5WNP - chains A and I of the 23 polymer chains in the assembly; structure by X-ray diffraction, 3.30 A resolution.

== Chain A ==
Molecule: 16S Ribosomal RNA rRNA
From: Thermus thermophilus (strain HB8 / ATCC 27634 / DSM 579)
Sequence (1522 nucleotides; each row starts with the number of its first residue; note: 42 numbers in that range are skipped by the numbering (no residue carries them; nothing is unmodelled there); a row labelled like 190A-190L holds insertion residues (190A, then the next letters in order); numbering starts at 0):
     0 UUUGUUGGAGAGUUUGAUCCUGGCUCAGGGUGAACGCUGGCGGCGUGCCU
    50 AAGACAUGCAAGUCGUGCGGG
    73 CCGCGGGGUUUU
    88 ACUCCG
    95 UGGUC
   101 AGCGGCGGACGGGUGAGUAACGCGUGGGU
  129A G
   130 ACCUACCCGGAAGAGGGGGACAACCCGGGGAAACUCGGGCUAAUCCCCCA
   180 UGUGGACCCGC
190A-190L CCCUUGGGGUGU
   191 GUCCAAAGGGCUUU
   216 GCCCGCUUCCGGAUGGGCCCGCGUCCCAUCAGCUAGUUGGUGGGGUAAUG
   266 GCCCACCAAGGCGACGACGGGUAGCCGGUCUGAGAGGAUGGCCGGCCACA
   316 GGGGCACUGAGACACGGGCCCCACUCCUACGGGAGGCAGCAGUUAGGAAU
   366 CUUCCGCAAUGGGCGCAAGCCUGACGGAGCGACGCCGCUUGGAGGAAGAA
   416 GCCCUUCGGGGUGUAAACUCCUGAA
   442 CCCGGGACGAAACCCCCGACGA
   474 GGGGACUGACGGUACCGGG
   494 GUAAUAGCGCCGGCCAACUCCGUGCCAGCAGCCGCGGUAAUACGGAGGGC
   544 GCGAGCGUUACCCGGAUUCACUGGGCGUAAAGGGCGUGUAGGCGGCCUGG
   594 GGCGUCCCAUGUGAAAGACCACGGCUCAACCGUGGGGGAGCGUGGGAUAC
   644 GCUCAGGCUAGACGGUGGGAGAGGGUGGUGGAAUUCCCGGAGUAGCGGUG
   694 AAAUGCGCAGAUACCGGGAGGAACGCCGAUGGCGAAGGCAGCCACCUGGU
   744 CCACCCGUGACGCUGAGGCGCGAAAGCGUGGGGAGCAAACCGGAUUAGAU
   794 ACCCGGGUAGUCCACGCCCUAAACGAUGCGCGCUAGGUCUCUGGGUCU
   848 CCUGGGGGCCGAAGCUAACGCGUUAAGCGCGCCGCCUGGGGAGUACGGCC
   898 GCAAGGCUGAAACUCAAAGGAAUUGACGGGGGCCCGCACAAGCGGUGGAG
   948 CAUGUGGUUUAAUUCGAAGXAACGCGAAGAACCUUACCAGGCCUUGACAU
   998 GCUAGG
 1003A G
  1004 AACCCGGGUGAAAGCCUGGGGUGCCCC
1030A-1030D GCGA
  1031 GGGGAGCCCUAGCACAGGUGCUGCAUGGCCGUCGUCAGCUCGUGCCGUGA
  1081 GGUGUUGGGUUAAGUCCCGCAACGAGCGCAACCCCCGCCGUUAGUUGCCA
  1131 GCGGUUCGGCCGGGCACUCUAACGGGACUGCCCGCGAAA
  1171 GCGGGAGGAAGGAGGGGACGACGUCUGGUCAGCAUGGCCCUUACGGCCUG
  1221 GGCGACACACGUGCUACAAUGCCCACUACAAAGCGAUGCCACCCGGCAAC
  1271 GGGGAGCUAAUCGCAAAAAGGUGGGCCCAGUUCGGAUUGGGGUCUGCAAC
  1321 CCGACCCCAUGAAGCCGGAAUCGCUAGUAAUCGCGGAUCAG
 1361A C
  1362 CAUGCCGCGGUGAAUACGUUCCCGGGCCUUGUACACACXGCCXGUXACGC
  1412 CAUGGGAGCGGGCUCUACCCGAAGUCGCCGGG
  1446 AGCCUACGGG
  1459 CAGGCGCCGAGGGUAGGGCCCGUGACUGGGGCGAAGUCGUAACAAGGUAG
  1509 CUGUACCGGAAGGUGCGGCUGGAUCCACUCCUUUCU
Unresolved in the structure: 0-4, 1534-1538
Differences from the reference sequence: conflict C1534 (A132811 in 55771382), A1535 (C132812 in 55771382)
Modified / non-standard residues: PSU (pseudouridine-5'-monophosphate) at position 516, 7MG (7N-methyl-8-hydroguanosine-5'-monophosphate) at position 527, M2G (N2-dimethylguanosine-5'-monophosphate) at position 966, 5MC (5-methylcytidine-5'-monophosphate) at position 967, 2MG (2N-methylguanosine-5'-monophosphate) at position 1207, 5MC (5-methylcytidine-5'-monophosphate) at position 1400, 4OC (4n,o2'-methylcytidine-5'-monophosphate) at position 1402, 5MC (5-methylcytidine-5'-monophosphate) at position 1404, 5MC (5-methylcytidine-5'-monophosphate) at position 1407, UR3 (3-methyluridine-5'-monophoshate) at position 1498, MA6 (6N-dimethyladenosine-5'-monophoshate) at position 1518, MA6 (6N-dimethyladenosine-5'-monophoshate) at position 1519, PSU (pseudouridine-5'-monophosphate) at position 1540, PSU (pseudouridine-5'-monophosphate) at position 1541
Ion coordination: Mg2+ site 1: U5, G6 (shared with 1 residue of chain D); K+ site 1 near U14 (its only coordinating residue here); Mg2+ site 2 near G15 (its only coordinating residue here); Mg2+ site 3 near G21 (its only coordinating residue here); Mg2+ site 4 near G28 (its only coordinating residue here); Mg2+ site 5 near G46 (its only coordinating residue here); Mg2+ site 6 near A53 (its only coordinating residue here); Mg2+ site 7 near G61 (its only coordinating residue here); Mg2+ site 8: G70, U98; Mg2+ site 9 near U81 (its only coordinating residue here); Mg2+ site 10 near U83 (its only coordinating residue here); Mg2+ site 11 near G107 (its only coordinating residue here); 14 more K+ sites not listed; 77 more Mg2+ sites not listed

== Chain I ==
Name: 30S ribosomal protein S9
From: Thermus thermophilus (strain HB8 / ATCC 27634 / DSM 579)
Reference sequence: P80374 (RS9_THET8); residue numbers follow UniProt; this construct covers 2-128
Sequence (127 residues; each row starts with the number of its first residue):
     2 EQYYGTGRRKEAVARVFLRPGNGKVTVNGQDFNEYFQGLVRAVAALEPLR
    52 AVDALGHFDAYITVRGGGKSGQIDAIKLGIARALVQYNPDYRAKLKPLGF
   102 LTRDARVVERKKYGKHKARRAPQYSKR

== Interface between chain A and chain I ==
Pairs across the interface (110; chain A residue first):
  G941(A) with Arg121(I), base contact
  G942(A) with Gln124(I), base contact
  U943(A) with Gln124(I), hydrogen bond to the sugar
  M2G_966(A) with Lys127(I), sugar contact
  C1116(A) with Val108(I), sugar contact
  G1117(A) with Arg104(I), hydrogen bond to the phosphate; Ala106(I), sugar contact
  C1118(A) with Arg9(I), salt bridge to the phosphate; Arg83(I), hydrogen bond to the phosphate; Arg104(I), salt bridge to the phosphate
  C1119(A) with Arg9(I), salt bridge to the phosphate; Arg83(I), salt bridge to the phosphate
  G1127(A) with Arg16(I), hydrogen bond to the sugar; Arg66(I), phosphate contact
  C1128(A) with Arg16(I), hydrogen bond to the sugar; Tyr62(I), phosphate contact; Arg66(I), salt bridge to the phosphate
  C1129(A) with Tyr62(I), hydrogen bond to the phosphate
  A1130(A) with Gln3(I), hydrogen bond to the sugar; Phe18(I), sugar contact; Arg20(I), salt bridge to the phosphate
  G1131(A) with Gln3(I), hydrogen bond to the phosphate
  C1147(A) with Tyr5(I), hydrogen bond to the sugar; Arg16(I), hydrogen bond to the base
  U1148(A) with Thr7(I), phosphate contact; Arg9(I), phosphate contact; Val14(I), sugar contact; Arg16(I), sugar contact
  C1149(A) with Arg9(I), salt bridge to the phosphate; Val14(I), phosphate contact
  G1177(A) with Lys97(I), salt bridge to the phosphate
  G1178(A) with Arg93(I), salt bridge to the phosphate; Lys97(I), salt bridge to the phosphate
  A1179(A) with Arg93(I), salt bridge to the phosphate; Leu102(I), sugar contact; Arg104(I), sugar contact
  A1180(A) with Thr103(I), hydrogen bond to the phosphate; Arg104(I), hydrogen bond to the phosphate
  G1186(A) with Glu110(I), sugar contact; Lys113(I), hydrogen bond to the phosphate; Arg120(I), salt bridge to the phosphate
  G1187(A) with Arg111(I), hydrogen bond to the sugar; Lys113(I), salt bridge to the phosphate
  A1188(A) with Tyr114(I), hydrogen bond to the phosphate
  C1230(A) with Arg128(I), sugar contact
  G1231(A) with Ser126(I), hydrogen bond to the phosphate
  U1232(A) with Gln124(I), hydrogen bond to the phosphate; Tyr125(I), phosphate contact; Ser126(I), phosphate contact
  G1233(A) with His117(I), salt bridge to the phosphate; Pro123(I), phosphate contact; Gln124(I), hydrogen bond to the phosphate
  A1248(A) with Tyr36(I), sugar contact; Lys70(I), hydrogen bond to the sugar
  C1249(A) with Tyr36(I), hydrogen bond to the sugar; Gly68(I), hydrogen bond to the sugar; Gly69(I), base contact; Gln73(I), hydrogen bond to the sugar
  A1250(A) with Gly67(I), sugar contact; Gly68(I), sugar contact
  A1251(A) with Glu12(I), phosphate contact
  G1291(A) with Gly39(I), sugar contact
  C1342(A) with Gln124(I), sugar contact; Tyr125(I), sugar contact
  G1343(A) with Arg121(I), hydrogen bond to the sugar; Ala122(I), hydrogen bond to the sugar; Tyr125(I), phosphate contact
  C1344(A) with Lys116(I), salt bridge to the phosphate; Arg120(I), sugar contact; Ala122(I), phosphate contact
  U1345(A) with Arg120(I), salt bridge to the phosphate
  A1346(A) with Arg120(I), salt bridge to the phosphate
  G1347(A) with Arg10(I), hydrogen bond to the base; Arg107(I), hydrogen bond to the base; Val108(I), sugar contact; Val109(I), phosphate contact; Glu110(I), hydrogen bond to the phosphate
  U1348(A) with Glu110(I), hydrogen bond to the phosphate; Arg120(I), phosphate contact
  A1349(A) with Lys118(I), salt bridge to the phosphate; Arg120(I), hydrogen bond to the phosphate; Arg121(I), hydrogen bond to the phosphate
  A1350(A) with Lys118(I), phosphate contact; Arg121(I), salt bridge to the phosphate
  U1351(A) with Lys118(I), base contact
  C1366(A) with His117(I), phosphate contact
  C1367(A) with Lys112(I), salt bridge to the phosphate; Tyr114(I), phosphate contact; Gly115(I), hydrogen bond to the phosphate; Lys116(I), phosphate contact
  G1368(A) with Arg111(I), salt bridge to the phosphate; Lys112(I), salt bridge to the phosphate; Lys113(I), phosphate contact; Tyr114(I), hydrogen bond to the phosphate
  C1369(A) with Arg111(I), phosphate contact; Lys112(I), hydrogen bond to the phosphate
  G1370(A) with Glu12(I), sugar contact
  G1371(A) with Lys11(I), phosphate contact; Gly68(I), phosphate contact; Gly69(I), hydrogen bond to the phosphate; Val109(I), phosphate contact
  U1372(A) with Lys11(I), salt bridge to the phosphate; Gly69(I), phosphate contact; Lys70(I), phosphate contact; Ser71(I), hydrogen bond to the phosphate; Gly72(I), hydrogen bond to the phosphate
  G1373(A) with Lys11(I), hydrogen bond to the base; Arg42(I), salt bridge to the phosphate; Ser71(I), hydrogen bond to the phosphate; Val109(I), base contact
Also at the interface, not in a pair above, chain A (52 interface residues in all): C970, G1290
Also at the interface, not in a pair above, chain I (54 interface residues in all): Gln38, Leu40, Ala119

== Summary ==
52 residues of chain A and 54 residues of chain I are in contact, with 38 hydrogen bonds and 24 salt bridges.
Among the polar pairs are C1147(A)-Arg16(I), G1347(A)-Arg10(I) and G1347(A)-Arg107(I). U5(A) and G6(A)
coordinate Mg2+ site 1.
Here chain A is 16S Ribosomal RNA rRNA and chain I is 30S ribosomal protein S9, both from Thermus thermophilus
(strain HB8 / ATCC 27634 / DSM 579). Entry 5WNP (Crystal Structure of 30S ribosomal subunit from Thermus
thermophilus) was determined by X-ray diffraction (same publication as 5WNQ, 5WNR, 5WNS, 5WNT, 5WNU and 5WNV).
